Entry 4G7O (X-ray diffraction, 2.99 A resolution); this record covers chains A and B of the 9 polymer chains in the assembly.

Chain A (and B):
Protein: DNA-directed RNA polymerase subunit alpha
Source organism: Thermus thermophilus
Notes: EC 2.7.7.6; chain B of this document is another copy of the same molecule, construct and numbering; everything in this record applies to it too
UniProt: Q5SHR6 (RPOA_THET8); residue numbers follow UniProt; this construct covers 1-315
Sequence (315 residues; each row starts with the number of its first residue):
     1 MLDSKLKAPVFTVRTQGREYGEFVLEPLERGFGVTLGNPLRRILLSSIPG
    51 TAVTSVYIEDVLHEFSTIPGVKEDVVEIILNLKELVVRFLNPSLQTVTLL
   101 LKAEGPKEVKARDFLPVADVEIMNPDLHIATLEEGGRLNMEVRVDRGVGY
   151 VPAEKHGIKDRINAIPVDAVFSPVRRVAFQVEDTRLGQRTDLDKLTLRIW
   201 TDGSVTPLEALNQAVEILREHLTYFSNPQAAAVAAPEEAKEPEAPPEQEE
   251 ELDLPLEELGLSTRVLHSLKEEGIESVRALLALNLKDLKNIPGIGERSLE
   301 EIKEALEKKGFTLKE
Disordered / not traced: 1-3, 230-315 (chain B: 1-6, 229-315)

How chain A and chain B interact:
Pairs across the interface (50; chain A residue first):
  Pro9(A) with Tyr224(B)
  Phe11(A) with Tyr224(B); Phe225(B), hydrophobic; Ser226(B); Asn227(B); Pro228(B)
  Leu25(A) with Tyr224(B), hydrophobic; Phe225(B), hydrophobic
  Leu28(A) with His221(B)
  Gly31(A) with Arg42(B), hydrogen bond (backbone-side chain)
  Phe32(A) with Ser47(B); Ile217(B), hydrophobic; His221(B)
  Val34(A) with Arg42(B)
  Thr35(A) with Pro39(B); Arg42(B), hydrogen bond; Ile43(B)
  Leu36(A) with Leu218(B), hydrophobic; His221(B); Leu222(B), hydrophobic
  Pro39(A) with Thr35(B); Pro39(B), hydrophobic
  Leu40(A) with Phe225(B), hydrophobic
  Arg42(A) with Gly31(B), hydrogen bond (side chain-backbone); Val34(B); Thr35(B), hydrogen bond
  Ile43(A) with Phe32(B), hydrophobic
  Ser47(A) with Phe32(B)
  Val215(A) with Leu222(B)
  Ile217(A) with Phe32(B), hydrophobic
  Leu218(A) with Leu36(B), hydrophobic; Leu222(B), hydrophobic
  Arg219(A) with Leu222(B)
  His221(A) with Phe32(B)
  Leu222(A) with Leu218(B), hydrophobic; Arg219(B); Leu222(B), hydrophobic
  Tyr224(A) with Pro9(B), hydrophobic; Phe11(B); Leu25(B)
  Phe225(A) with Phe11(B); Leu25(B), hydrophobic; Leu36(B), hydrophobic; Leu40(B), hydrophobic
  Asn227(A) with Phe11(B)
  Pro228(A) with Phe11(B), hydrophobic; Val13(B), hydrophobic
  Gln229(A) with Phe11(B), hydrogen bond (backbone-backbone); Thr12(B); Val13(B)
Interface residues without a listed pair, chain A (29 interface residues in all): Ala8, Val13, Leu211, Asn212
Interface residues without a listed pair, chain B (28 interface residues in all): Leu211, Asn212, Val215

Summary:
The interface between chain A and chain B involves 29 residues on one side and 28 on the other; the contacts
include 5 hydrogen bonds. Polar contacts include Gly31(A)-Arg42(B), Thr35(A)-Arg42(B) and Gln229(A)-Phe11(B).
Both chains are DNA-directed RNA polymerase subunit alpha (Thermus thermophilus). Entry 4G7O (Crystal
structure of Thermus thermophilus transcription initiation complex containing 2 nt of RNA) was determined by
X-ray diffraction, deposited together with 4G7H and 4G7Z.
